3C3F - chains C and D of the 4 polymer chains in the assembly; structure by X-ray diffraction, 2.00 A resolution.

== Chain C (and D) ==
Name: alpha/beta peptide with the GCN4-pLI side chain sequence on an (alpha-alpha-alpha-beta) backbone
Notes: chain D of this document is another copy of the same molecule, construct and numbering; everything in this record applies to it too
Amino-acid sequence (34 residues; numbered 0 to 33; the number before each row is that of its first residue; numbering starts at 0):
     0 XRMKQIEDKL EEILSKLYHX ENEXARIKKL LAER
Disordered / not traced: 33
Modified positions: ACE (acetyl group) at position 0, BIL ((3R,4S)-3-amino-4-methylhexanoic acid) at position 19, B3L ((3S)-3-amino-5-methylhexanoic acid) at position 23; Lys3, Lys15, Lys27 ((3s)-3,7-diaminoheptanoic acid; B3K); Asp7 (3-aminopentanedioic acid; B3D); Glu11 ((3s)-3-aminohexanedioic acid; B3E); Ala31 (beta-alanine; BAL)

== Interface between chain C and chain D ==
Pairs across the interface (27; chain C residue first):
  Met2(C) - Arg1(D)
  Met2(C) - Met2(D)  hydrophobic
  Met2(C) - Ile5(D)  hydrophobic
  Lys3(C) - Arg1(D)
  Glu6(C) - Lys8(D)  salt bridge
  Leu9(C) - Ile5(D)  hydrophobic
  Leu9(C) - Leu9(D)  hydrophobic
  Leu9(C) - Ile12(D)  hydrophobic
  Ile12(C) - Ile12(D)  hydrophobic
  Leu16(C) - Ile12(D)
  Leu16(C) - Lys15(D)
  Tyr17(C) - Lys15(D)
  BIL_19(C) - BIL_19(D)
  Glu20(C) - Lys15(D)
  Glu20(C) - His18(D)
  Glu20(C) - BIL_19(D)
  B3L_23(C) - BIL_19(D)
  B3L_23(C) - Glu22(D)
  B3L_23(C) - Ile26(D)
  Lys27(C) - Glu22(D)
  Lys27(C) - Arg25(D)
  Lys27(C) - Ile26(D)
  Lys27(C) - Leu29(D)
  Leu30(C) - Ile26(D)  hydrophobic
  Leu30(C) - Leu29(D)
  Leu30(C) - Leu30(D)  hydrophobic
  Ala31(C) - Leu29(D)
Other interface residues (no listed pair), chain C (16 interface residues in all): Ile5, Glu10, Ile26
Other interface residues (no listed pair), chain D (17 interface residues in all): Gln4, Leu16, B3L_23

== Summary ==
Chain C and chain D form an interface of 16 and 17 residues respectively, with 1 salt bridge. Its one
salt-bridged contact is Glu6(C)-Lys8(D).
Chain C and chain D are both alpha/beta peptide with the GCN4-pLI side chain sequence on an
(alpha-alpha-alpha-beta) backbone; the structure, alpha/beta-Peptide helix bundles: The GCN4-pLI side chain
sequence on an (alpha-alpha-alpha-beta) backbone, was determined by X-ray diffraction, deposited together with
3C3G and 3C3H.
